8G2Z - chains 6R and EN of the 431 polymer chains in the assembly; structure by electron microscopy, 4.10 A resolution (low resolution: residue-level contacts below are approximate; hydrogen-bond / salt-bridge calls are withheld).

== Chain 6R ==
Name: Flagellar microtubule protofilament ribbon protein
From: Tetrahymena thermophila
Reference sequence: I7M0S7 (I7M0S7_TETTS); numbering as in UniProt (aligned over 1-613)
Amino-acid sequence (613 residues; numbered 1 to 613; the number before each row is that of its first residue):
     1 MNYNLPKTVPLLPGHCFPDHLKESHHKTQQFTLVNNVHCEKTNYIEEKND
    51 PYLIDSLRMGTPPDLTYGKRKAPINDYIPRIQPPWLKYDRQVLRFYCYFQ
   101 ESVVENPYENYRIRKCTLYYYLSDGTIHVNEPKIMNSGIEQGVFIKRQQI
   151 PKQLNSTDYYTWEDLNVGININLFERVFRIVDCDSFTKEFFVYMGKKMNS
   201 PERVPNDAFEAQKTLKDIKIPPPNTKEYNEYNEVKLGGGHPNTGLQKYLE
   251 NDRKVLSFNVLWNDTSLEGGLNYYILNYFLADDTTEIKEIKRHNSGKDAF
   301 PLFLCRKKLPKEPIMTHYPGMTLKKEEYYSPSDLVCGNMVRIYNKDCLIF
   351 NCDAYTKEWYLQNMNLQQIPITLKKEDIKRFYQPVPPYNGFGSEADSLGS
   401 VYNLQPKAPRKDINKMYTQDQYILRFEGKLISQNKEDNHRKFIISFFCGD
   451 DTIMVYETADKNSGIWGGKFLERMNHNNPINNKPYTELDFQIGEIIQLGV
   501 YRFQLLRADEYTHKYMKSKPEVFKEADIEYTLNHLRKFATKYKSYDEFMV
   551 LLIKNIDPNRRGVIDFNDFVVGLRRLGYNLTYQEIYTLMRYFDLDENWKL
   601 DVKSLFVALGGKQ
Unresolved in the structure: 1-2, 612-613

== Chain EN ==
Name: Tubulin beta chain
From: Tetrahymena thermophila
Reference sequence: P41352 (TBB_TETTH); residues 1-443 here = UniProt positions 1-443
Amino-acid sequence (443 residues; numbered 1 to 443; the number before each row is that of its first residue):
     1 MREIVHIQGGQCGNQIGAKFWEVISDEHGIDPTGTYHGDSDLQLERINVY
    51 YNEATGGRYVPRAILMDLEPGTMDSVRAGPFGQLFRPDNFVFGQTGAGNN
   101 WAKGHYTEGAELIDSVLDVVRKEAEGCDCLQGFQITHSLGGGTGSGMGTL
   151 LISKVREEYPDRIMETFSVVPSPKVSDTVVEPYNATLSVHQLVENADECM
   201 VIDNEALYDICFRTLKLTTPTYGDLNHLVSAAMSGVTCCLRFPGQLNSDL
   251 RKLAVNLIPFPRLHFFMIGFAPLTSRGSQQYRALTVPELTQQMFDAKNMM
   301 CAADPRHGRYLTASALFRGRMSTKEVDEQMLNVQNKNSSYFVEWIPNNIK
   351 SSICDIPPKGLKMAVTFVGNSTAIQEMFKRVAEQFTAMFRRKAFLHWYTG
   401 EGMDEMEFTEAESNMNDLVSEYQQYQDATAEEEGEFEEEEGEN
Unresolved in the structure: 431-443
Curated features (UniProtKB/Swiss-Prot):
  - binding site (GTP): Gln-11, Glu-69, Ser-138, Gly-142, Thr-143, Gly-144, Asn-204, Asn-226
  - binding site (Mg(2+)): Glu-69

== How chain 6R and chain EN interact ==
Contacting residue pairs - 47 pairs, chain 6R then chain EN:
  Pro-384(6R) with Gln-280(EN)
  Pro-386(6R) with Arg-276(EN); Gln-280(EN)
  Pro-387(6R) with Gln-279(EN)
  Tyr-388(6R) with Arg-276(EN)
  Asn-389(6R) with Thr-274(EN); Gln-279(EN)
  Gly-390(6R) with His-227(EN)
  Phe-391(6R) with Leu-215(EN); His-227(EN); Leu-273(EN)
  Gly-392(6R) with Leu-217(EN); Asp-224(EN)
  Ser-393(6R) with Arg-276(EN)
  Glu-394(6R) with Arg-276(EN)
  Asp-396(6R) with Leu-217(EN); Thr-218(EN); Thr-219(EN)
  Ser-397(6R) with Arg-276(EN)
  Leu-398(6R) with Arg-276(EN)
  Ser-400(6R) with Ser-275(EN); Arg-276(EN); Gly-277(EN)
  Val-401(6R) with Gly-277(EN)
  Pro-406(6R) with Lys-216(EN); Thr-218(EN)
  Lys-407(6R) with Thr-218(EN)
  Ala-408(6R) with Thr-218(EN)
  Pro-409(6R) with Thr-218(EN)
  Asn-434(6R) with Thr-33(EN)
  Trp-466(6R) with Asp-74(EN); Arg-77(EN); Phe-90(EN)
  Gly-468(6R) with Arg-77(EN)
  Lys-469(6R) with Asp-74(EN); Arg-77(EN); Ala-78(EN)
  Phe-470(6R) with Arg-77(EN); Ala-78(EN); Gln-83(EN)
  Leu-471(6R) with Ala-78(EN); Gln-83(EN)
  Glu-472(6R) with Ala-78(EN); Gly-79(EN)
  Val-500(6R) with Pro-32(EN)
  Tyr-501(6R) with Pro-32(EN); Gln-83(EN)
Interface residues without a listed pair, chain 6R (29 interface residues in all): Val-385
Interface residues without a listed pair, chain EN (28 interface residues in all): Pro-80, Pro-87, Pro-220, Leu-228, Phe-270, Pro-272

== Summary ==
Chain 6R and chain EN form an interface of 29 and 28 residues respectively. From UniProt: 8 GTP-binding
residues and Mg2+-binding residue Glu-69(EN) on chain EN.
Chain 6R is Flagellar microtubule protofilament ribbon protein and chain EN is Tubulin beta chain, both from
Tetrahymena thermophila; the structure, 48-nm doublet microtubule from Tetrahymena thermophila strain CU428,
was determined by electron microscopy (same publication as 8G3D).
